6ADM - chains A and D of the 5 polymer chains in the assembly; structure by electron microscopy, 2.84 A resolution.

Chain A:
Protein: VP1
Source organism: Seneca valley virus
UniProt: A0A1U9IRU2 (A0A1U9IRU2_9PICO); residues 1-258 here correspond to UniProt positions 674-931 (UniProt number = residue number + 673)
Chain sequence (258 residues; numbered 1 to 258; the number before each row is that of its first residue):
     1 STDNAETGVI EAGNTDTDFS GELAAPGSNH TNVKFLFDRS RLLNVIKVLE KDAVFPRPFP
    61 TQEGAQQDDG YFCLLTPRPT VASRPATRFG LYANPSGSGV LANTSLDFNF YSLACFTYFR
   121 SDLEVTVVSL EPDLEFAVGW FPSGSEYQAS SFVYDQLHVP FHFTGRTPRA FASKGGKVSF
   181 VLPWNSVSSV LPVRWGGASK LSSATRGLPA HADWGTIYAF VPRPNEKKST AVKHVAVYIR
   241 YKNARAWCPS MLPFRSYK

Chain D:
Protein: VP4
Source organism: Seneca valley virus
UniProt: A0A1U9IRU2 (A0A1U9IRU2_9PICO); the author numbering skips numbers that UniProt does not, so the offset changes along the chain: 14-38 = UniProt 93-117; 40-72 = UniProt 118-150
Chain sequence (58 residues; numbered 14 to 72; 1 number in that range is skipped by the numbering (no residue carries it; nothing is unmodelled there); the number before each row is that of its first residue):
    14 RGNNGNMTFN YYANTYQNSV DFSTS
    40 SSASGAGPGN SRGGLAGLLT NFSGILNPLG YLK
Unresolved in the structure: 40-62

Chain A / chain D interface:
Pairs across the interface (17; chain A residue first):
  T7(A) - L71(D)
  V9(A) - G69(D)
  K34(A) - R14(D)
  K34(A) - G15(D)
  K34(A) - N16(D)
  F35(A) - G15(D)
  F35(A) - N16(D)
  D38(A) - N16(D)  hydrogen bond (backbone-side chain)
  R120(A) - D34(D)  salt bridge
  D122(A) - N31(D)
  D122(A) - S32(D)  hydrogen bond
  V181(A) - Q30(D)
  P183(A) - S32(D)
  W184(A) - S32(D)
  N243(A) - N31(D)  hydrogen bond
  R245(A) - D34(D)  salt bridge
  P249(A) - L68(D)  hydrophobic
Also at the interface, not in a pair above, chain A (15 interface residues in all): R39, K242
Also at the interface, not in a pair above, chain D (11 interface residues in all): Y70

Overview:
15 residues of chain A face 11 of chain D across their interface, with 3 hydrogen bonds and 2 salt bridges.
Among the polar pairs are R120(A)-D34(D), R245(A)-D34(D) and D38(A)-N16(D).
Here chain A is VP1 and chain D is VP4, both from Seneca valley virus. Entry 6ADM (Anthrax Toxin Receptor
1-bound full particles of Seneca Valley Virus in acidic conditions) was determined by electron microscopy
(same publication as 6ADL, 6ADR, 6ADS and 6ADT).
